6X6I - chain AAA; structure by X-ray diffraction, 1.90 A resolution.

Chain AAA:
Protein: N-acetyltransferase Eis
Source organism: Mycobacterium tuberculosis (strain ATCC 25618 / H37Rv)
Notes: EC 2.3.1.-
UniProt: P9WFK7 (EIS_MYCTU); residue numbers follow UniProt; this construct covers 1-402
Chain sequence (422 residues; each row starts with the number of its first residue; numbers below 1 keep their minus sign (Met-19 is residue -19)):
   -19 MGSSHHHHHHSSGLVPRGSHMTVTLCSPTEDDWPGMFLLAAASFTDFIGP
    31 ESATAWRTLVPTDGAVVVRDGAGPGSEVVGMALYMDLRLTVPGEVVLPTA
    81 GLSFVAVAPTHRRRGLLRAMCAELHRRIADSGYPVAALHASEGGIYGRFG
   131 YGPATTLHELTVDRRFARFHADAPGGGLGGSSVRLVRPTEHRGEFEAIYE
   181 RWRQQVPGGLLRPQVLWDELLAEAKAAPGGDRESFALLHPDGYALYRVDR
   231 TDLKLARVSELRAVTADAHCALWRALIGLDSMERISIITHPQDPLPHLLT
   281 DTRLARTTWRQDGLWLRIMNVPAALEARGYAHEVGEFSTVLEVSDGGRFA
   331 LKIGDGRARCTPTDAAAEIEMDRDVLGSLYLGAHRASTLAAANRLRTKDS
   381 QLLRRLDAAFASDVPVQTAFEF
Disordered / not traced: -19 to 2, 51-55, 157-160
Construct notes: expression tag (-19 to 0); engineered mutation Ala204 (Cys in P9WFK7)
Ligand contacts: USG (4-(4-benzyl-4-hydroxypiperidin-1-yl)-1-(4-fluorophenyl)butan-1-one): Trp13, Asp26, Ile28, Ala33, Trp36, Arg37, Val40, Leu63, Met65, Ser83, Phe84, Glu401, Phe402

Overview:
Bound to chain AAA: compound USG.
Chain AAA is N-acetyltransferase Eis (Mycobacterium tuberculosis (strain ATCC 25618 / H37Rv)); the structure,
Crystal structure of acetyltransferase Eis from Mycobacterium tuberculosis in complex with inhibitor SGT543,
was determined by X-ray diffraction together with 6X10, 6X6G, 6X6Y and 6X7A from the same study.
